PDB entry 2Q9D | X-ray diffraction, 1.40 A resolution | chain A

Chain A:
Molecule: Lysozyme
From: Enterobacteria phage T4
Notes: EC 3.2.1.17
UniProtKB: P00720 (LYS_BPT4); numbering as in UniProt (aligned over 1-164)
Amino-acid sequence (164 residues; row label = number of the first residue in the row):
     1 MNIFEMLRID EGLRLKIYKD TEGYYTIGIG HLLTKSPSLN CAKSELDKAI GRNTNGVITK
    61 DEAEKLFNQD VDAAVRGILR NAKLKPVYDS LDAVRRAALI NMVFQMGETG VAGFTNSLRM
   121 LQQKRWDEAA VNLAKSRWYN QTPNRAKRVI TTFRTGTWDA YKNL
Differences from the reference sequence: modified residue (41); engineered mutation Thr54 (Cys in P00720), Ala97 (Cys in P00720)
Glycans and other covalent adducts: compound MTN linked to Cys41
UniProt features mapped onto this chain:
  - active site (Proton donor/acceptor): Glu11, Asp20
  - binding site (substrate): Leu32, Phe104, Ser117, Asn132
  - mutagenesis: Glu11 (E11A/F/H/M/N: Complete loss of enzymatic activity; E11N: Loss of 84% of enzymatic activity; E11Q: Complete loss of activity), Asp20 (D20A/N/S/T: Complete loss of enzymatic activity; D20C: Nearly no effet on specific enzymatic activity; D20E/Q: Loss of 99% of enzymatic activity), Thr26 (T26E: Complete loss of activity at neutral pH; covalently bound substrate; T26H: Facilitates transglycosylation more effectively than hydrolysis; covalently bound substrate), Gly30 (G30A: Almost complete loss of enzymatic activity; G30F: Almost complete loss of enzymatic activity. The enzyme is destabilized by 1.5 kcal/mol), Ser117 (S117F: 10-fold decrease in enzymatic activity; S117I: 500-fold decrease in enzymatic activity; S117V: 50-fold decrease in enzymatic activity), Asn132 (N132I: 5-fold decrease in enzymatic activity; N132M/F: 2-fold decrease in enzymatic activity)

In short:
Compound MTN is covalently linked to Cys41. From UniProt: active-site residues Glu11 and Asp20, 4
substrate-binding residues and 6 mutagenesis sites.
Chain A is Lysozyme (Enterobacteria phage T4); the structure, Structure of spin-labeled T4 lysozyme mutant
A41R1, was determined by X-ray diffraction (same publication as 2Q9E).
